3C5J - chains A and C of the 3 polymer chains in the assembly; structure by X-ray diffraction, 1.80 A resolution.

# Chain A
Molecule: HLA class II histocompatibility antigen, DR alpha chain
Organism: Homo sapiens
Reference sequence: P01903 (2DRA_HUMAN); residues 1-181 here correspond to UniProt positions 26-206 (UniProt number = residue number + 25)
Amino-acid sequence (181 residues; numbered 1 to 181; the number before each row is that of its first residue):
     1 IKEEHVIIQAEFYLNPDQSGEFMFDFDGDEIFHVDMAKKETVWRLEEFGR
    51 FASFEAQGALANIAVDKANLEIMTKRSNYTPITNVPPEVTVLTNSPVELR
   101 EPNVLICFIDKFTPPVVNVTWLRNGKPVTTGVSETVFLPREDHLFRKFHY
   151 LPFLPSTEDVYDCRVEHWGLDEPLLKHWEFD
Unresolved in the structure: 1-2, 181
Cystine bridges: Cys-107/Cys-163
Covalent attachments: N-acetylglucosamine (NAG) linked to Asn-118
Swiss-Prot annotation at these positions:
  - region: Glu-179 to Asp-181 (Connecting peptide)
  - site: Gln-9 (Self- and pathogen-derived peptide antigen), Gly-49 (Self-peptide antigen), Phe-51 (Self- and pathogen-derived peptide antigen), Ala-52 (Self-peptide antigen), Ser-53 (Self- and pathogen-derived peptide antigen), Glu-55 (Pathogen-derived peptide antigen), Asn-62 (Self- and pathogen-derived peptide antigen), Asn-69 (Pathogen-derived peptide antigen), Arg-76 (Self- and pathogen-derived peptide antigen)
  - glycosylation (N-linked (GlcNAc...) asparagine): Asn-78, Asn-118

# Chain C
Molecule: Elongation factor 1-alpha 2
Organism: Homo sapiens
Reference sequence: Q05639 (EF1A2_HUMAN); residues 1-13 here correspond to UniProt positions 343-355 (UniProt number = residue number + 342)
Amino-acid sequence (13 residues; numbered 1 to 13; the number before each row is that of its first residue):
     1 QVIILNHPGQISA

# How chain A and chain C interact
Pairs across the interface (32; chain A residue first):
  Gln-9(A) / Leu-5(C)
  Gln-9(A) / Asn-6(C)  hydrogen bond (side chain-backbone)
  Glu-11(A) / Pro-8(C)
  Phe-24(A) / Ile-3(C)  hydrophobic
  Phe-24(A) / Ile-4(C)
  Phe-32(A) / Ile-3(C)  hydrophobic
  Trp-43(A) / Ile-3(C)  hydrophobic
  Phe-51(A) / Gln-1(C)
  Ala-52(A) / Gln-1(C)
  Ser-53(A) / Gln-1(C)  hydrogen bond (backbone-backbone)
  Ser-53(A) / Val-2(C)
  Ser-53(A) / Ile-3(C)  hydrogen bond (backbone-backbone)
  Phe-54(A) / Ile-3(C)
  Phe-54(A) / Leu-5(C)  hydrophobic
  Gly-58(A) / Leu-5(C)
  Ala-59(A) / Leu-5(C)
  Asn-62(A) / Leu-5(C)
  Asn-62(A) / Asn-6(C)  hydrogen bond (side chain-backbone)
  Asn-62(A) / His-7(C)
  Asn-62(A) / Pro-8(C)
  Val-65(A) / Pro-8(C)  hydrophobic
  Val-65(A) / Gly-9(C)
  Val-65(A) / Gln-10(C)
  Asp-66(A) / Pro-8(C)
  Asn-69(A) / Gly-9(C)  hydrogen bond (side chain-backbone)
  Asn-69(A) / Gln-10(C)
  Asn-69(A) / Ile-11(C)  hydrogen bond (side chain-backbone)
  Ile-72(A) / Ile-11(C)
  Ile-72(A) / Ser-12(C)
  Ile-72(A) / Ala-13(C)  hydrophobic
  Met-73(A) / Ile-11(C)  hydrophobic
  Arg-76(A) / Ser-12(C)  hydrogen bond (side chain-backbone)
Also at the interface, not in a pair above, chain A (19 interface residues in all): Phe-22

# Overview
19 residues of chain A and 13 residues of chain C are in contact; the contacts include 7 hydrogen bonds. Polar
pairs include Gln-9(A)/Asn-6(C), Asn-62(A)/Asn-6(C) and Asn-69(A)/Gly-9(C). Covalently linked
N-acetylglucosamine: at Asn-118(A).
Here chain A is HLA class II histocompatibility antigen, DR alpha chain and chain C is Elongation factor
1-alpha 2, both from Homo sapiens. Entry 3C5J (Crystal structure of HLA DR52c) was determined by X-ray
diffraction.
